8BG1 - chains A and C of the 3 polymer chains in the assembly; structure by X-ray diffraction, 2.88 A resolution.

[Chain A]
Protein: pT1511 Fab heavy chain
Source organism: Homo sapiens
Notes: antibody fragment or engineered binder
Sequence (237 residues; numbered 1 to 230 plus 7 insertion-coded residues; the number before each row is that of its first residue; a row labelled like 82A-82C holds insertion residues (82A, then the next letters in order)):
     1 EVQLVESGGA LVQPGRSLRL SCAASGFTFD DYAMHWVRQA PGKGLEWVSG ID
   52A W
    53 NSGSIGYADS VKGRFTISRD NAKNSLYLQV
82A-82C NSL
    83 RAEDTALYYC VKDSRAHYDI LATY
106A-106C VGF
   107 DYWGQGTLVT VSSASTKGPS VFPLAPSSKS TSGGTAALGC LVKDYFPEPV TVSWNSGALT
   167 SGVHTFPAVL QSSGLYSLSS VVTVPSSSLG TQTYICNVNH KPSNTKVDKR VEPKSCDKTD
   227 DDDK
Unresolved in the structure: 221-230
Disulfide bonds: Cys22-Cys92, Cys146-Cys202

[Chain C]
Protein: Spike protein S1
Source organism: Homo sapiens
UniProtKB: P0DTC2 (SPIKE_SARS2); numbering as in UniProt (aligned over 334-527)
Sequence (199 residues; each row starts with the number of its first residue):
   334 NLCPFGEVFN ATRFASVYAW NRKRISNCVA DYSVLYNSAS FSTFKCYGVS PTKLNDLCFT
   394 NVYADSFVIR GDEVRQIAPG QTGKIADYNY KLPDDFTGCV IAWNSNNLDS KVGGNYNYLY
   454 RLFRKSNLKP FERDISTEIY QAGSTPCNGV EGFNCYFPLQ SYGFQPTNGV GYQPYRVVVL
   514 SFELLHAPAT VCGPDDDDK
Unresolved in the structure: 529-532
Construct notes: expression tag (528-532)
Disulfide bonds: Cys336-Cys361, Cys379-Cys432, Cys391-Cys525, Cys480-Cys488
Covalently attached groups: N-acetylglucosamine (NAG) linked to Asn343
UniProt features mapped onto this chain:
  - region: Arg403 to Asp405 (Integrin-binding motif), Asn448 to Phe456 (Immunodominant HLA epitope recognized by the CD8+)
  - glycosylation: Asn343 (N-linked (GlcNAc...) (complex) asparagine)

[How chain A and chain C interact]
Pairs across the interface (24):
  Asp30(A) with Lys378(C), hydrogen bond (backbone-side chain)
  Asp31(A) with Lys378(C), salt bridge
  Trp52A(A) with Lys378(C); Cys379(C), hydrogen bond (side chain-backbone); Tyr380(C), hydrophobic
  Asn53(A) with Cys379(C); Gly381(C)
  Ser56(A) with Ser383(C)
  Ala98(A) with Phe377(C); Lys378(C)
  His99(A) with Phe377(C); Lys378(C); Cys379(C), hydrogen bond (side chain-backbone); Pro384(C)
  Asp101(A) with Thr385(C), hydrogen bond
  Ile102(A) with Tyr369(C), hydrophobic
  Leu103(A) with Tyr369(C), hydrogen bond (backbone-backbone); Asn370(C), hydrogen bond (backbone-side chain)
  Ala104(A) with Tyr369(C), hydrogen bond (backbone-backbone); Ser371(C)
  Thr105(A) with Phe374(C); Ser375(C); Thr376(C); Phe377(C)
Other interface residues (no listed pair), chain A (13 interface residues in all): Gly55
Other interface residues (no listed pair), chain C (15 interface residues in all): Leu368

[In short]
13 residues of chain A face 15 of chain C across their interface, with 7 hydrogen bonds and 1 salt bridge.
Among the polar pairs are Asp31(A)-Lys378(C), Asp30(A)-Lys378(C) and Trp52A(A)-Cys379(C). N-acetylglucosamine
is covalently linked to Asn343(C).
Here chain A is pT1511 Fab heavy chain and chain C is Spike protein S1, both from Homo sapiens. Entry 8BG1
(Crystal structure of the SARS-CoV-2 S RBD in complex with pT1511 scFV) was determined by X-ray diffraction.
